Entry 8TAS (electron microscopy, 4.10 A resolution (low resolution: residue-level contacts below are approximate; hydrogen-bond / salt-bridge calls are withheld)); this record covers chains J and T of the 15 polymer chains in the assembly.

Chain J:
Name: Histone H4
From: Xenopus laevis
UniProtKB: P62799 (H4_XENLA); residues 0-102 here correspond to UniProt positions 1-103 (UniProt number = residue number + 1)
Chain sequence (106 residues; each row starts with the number of its first residue; numbering starts at 0):
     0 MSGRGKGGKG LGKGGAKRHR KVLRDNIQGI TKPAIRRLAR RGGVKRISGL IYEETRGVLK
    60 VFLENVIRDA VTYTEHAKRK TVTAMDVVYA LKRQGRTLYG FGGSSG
Disordered / not traced: 0-19, 103-105
Differences from the reference sequence: expression tag (103-105)
Swiss-Prot annotation at these positions:
  - DNA-binding region: Lys-16 to Lys-20
  - modified residue: Ser-1 (N-acetylserine), Arg-3 (Asymmetric dimethylarginine), Lys-5 (N6-(2-hydroxyisobutyryl)lysine), Lys-8 (N6-(2-hydroxyisobutyryl)lysine), Lys-12 (N6-(2-hydroxyisobutyryl)lysine), Lys-16 (N6-(2-hydroxyisobutyryl)lysine), Lys-20 (N6,N6,N6-trimethyllysine), Lys-31 (N6-(2-hydroxyisobutyryl)lysine), Lys-44 (N6-(2-hydroxyisobutyryl)lysine), Ser-47 (Phosphoserine), Tyr-51 (Phosphotyrosine), Lys-59 (N6-(2-hydroxyisobutyryl)lysine), Lys-77 (N6-(2-hydroxyisobutyryl)lysine), Lys-79 (N6-(2-hydroxyisobutyryl)lysine), Tyr-88 (Phosphotyrosine), Lys-91 (N6-(2-hydroxyisobutyryl)lysine)
  - cross-link (Glycyl lysine isopeptide (Lys-Gly)): Lys-31 (interchain with G-Cter in UFM1), Lys-91 (interchain with G-Cter in ubiquitin)

Chain T:
Molecule: 215-nt DNA strand
Sequence (215 nucleotides; numbered 6 to 220; the number before each row is that of its first residue):
     6 GACTGTGTGC CCGTCAGACG CTGCGCCGCC GGCGGCCGGA GAATCCCGGT GCCGAGGCCG
    66 CCCTATTGGT CGTAGACAGC CCCAGCACCG CCTAAACGCA CGTACGCGCC GTCCCCCGCG
   126 TTTTAACCGC CAAGGGGATT ACCCCCCAGT CCCCAGGCAC GTGCCAGATA TATACATCCC
   186 GTACGCACGC ACATCATTCG ATCGGAGCTC CCGAT
Disordered / not traced: 6-14, 208-220

How chain J and chain T interact:
Contacting residue pairs (13):
  Lys-20(J) / DT129(T)
  Lys-20(J) / DA130(T)
  Val-21(J) / DA130(T)
  Arg-35(J) / DC122(T)
  Arg-45(J) / DC121(T)
  Arg-45(J) / DC122(T)
  Ile-46(J) / DC121(T)
  Ile-46(J) / DC122(T)
  Gly-48(J) / DC121(T)
  Arg-78(J) / DG142(T)
  Arg-78(J) / DA143(T)
  Lys-79(J) / DG142(T)
  Thr-80(J) / DG142(T)
Also at the interface, not in a pair above, chain J (12 interface residues in all): Ser-47, Tyr-51, Lys-77
Also at the interface, not in a pair above, chain T (7 interface residues in all): DG141

Overview:
12 residues of chain J face 7 of chain T across their interface. Curated annotation (UniProt) lists a
DNA-binding region on chain J.
Chain J is Histone H4 (Xenopus laevis) and chain T is a 215-nt DNA strand; the structure, PRC2 monomer bound
to nucleosome, was determined by electron microscopy together with 8T9G and 8TB9 from the same study.
